5L63 - chains N and a of the 28 polymer chains in the assembly; structure by X-ray diffraction, 2.70 A resolution.

== Chain N ==
Molecule: Proteasome subunit beta type-1
Organism: Saccharomyces cerevisiae (strain ATCC 204508 / S288c)
Notes: EC 3.4.25.1
UniProt: P38624 (PSB1_YEAST); residues 1-196 here correspond to UniProt positions 20-215 (UniProt number = residue number + 19)
Amino-acid sequence (196 residues; each row starts with the number of its first residue):
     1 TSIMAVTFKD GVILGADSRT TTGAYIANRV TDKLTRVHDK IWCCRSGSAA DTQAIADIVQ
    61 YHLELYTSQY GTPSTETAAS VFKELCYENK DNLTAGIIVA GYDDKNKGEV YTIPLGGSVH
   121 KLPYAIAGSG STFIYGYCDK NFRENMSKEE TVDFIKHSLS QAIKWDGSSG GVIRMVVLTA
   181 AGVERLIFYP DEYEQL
Metal / ion sites: Mg2+: Ile163, Asp166, Ser169

== Chain a ==
Molecule: Proteasome subunit beta type-7
Organism: Saccharomyces cerevisiae (strain ATCC 204508 / S288c)
Notes: EC 3.4.25.1
UniProt: P30657 (PSB7_YEAST); residues -12 to 233 here correspond to UniProt positions 21-266 (UniProt number = residue number + 33)
Amino-acid sequence (246 residues; each row starts with the number of its first residue; numbers below 1 keep their minus sign (Thr-12 is residue -12)):
   -12 TQIANAGASP MVNTQQPIVT GTSVISMKYD NGVIIAADNL GSYGSLLRFN GVERLIPVGD
    48 NTVVGISGDI SDMQHIERLL KDLVTENAYD NPLADAEEAL EPSYIFEYLA TVMYQRRSKM
   108 NPLWNAIIVA GVQSNGDQFL RYVNLLGVTY SSPTLATGFG AHMANPLLRK VVDRESDIPK
   168 TTVQVAEEAI VNAMRVLYYR DARSSRNFSL AIIDKNTGLT FKKNLQVENM KWDFAKDIKG
   228 YGTQKI
Not modelled in the structure: -12 to 0

== How chain N and chain a interact ==
Contacting residue pairs (59; chain N residue first):
  Arg19(N) - Ala189(a)
  Ala24(N) - Phe146(a)
  Ala24(N) - Arg187(a)
  Ala24(N) - Asp188(a)
  Ala24(N) - Ala189(a)  hydrogen bond (backbone-backbone)
  Tyr25(N) - Phe146(a)
  Tyr25(N) - Arg187(a)
  Ile26(N) - Tyr186(a)
  Ile26(N) - Arg187(a)  hydrogen bond (backbone-backbone)
  Ile26(N) - Asp188(a)
  Ile26(N) - Ala189(a)
  Ala27(N) - Arg187(a)  hydrogen bond (backbone-side chain)
  Arg29(N) - Tyr186(a)
  Arg29(N) - Arg187(a)
  Arg29(N) - Lys218(a)  hydrogen bond (side chain-backbone)
  Arg29(N) - Trp219(a)
  Arg29(N) - Phe221(a)
  Val30(N) - Phe221(a)  hydrophobic
  Val30(N) - Ala222(a)  hydrophobic
  Val30(N) - Ile225(a)  hydrophobic
  Asp32(N) - Lys226(a)
  Asp32(N) - Gly227(a)  hydrogen bond (side chain-backbone)
  Asp32(N) - Gln231(a)
  Leu34(N) - Gln231(a)
  Thr35(N) - Tyr228(a)
  Thr35(N) - Gln231(a)
  Arg36(N) - Gln231(a)  hydrogen bond (backbone-side chain)
  Arg36(N) - Ile233(a)
  Trp42(N) - Gln231(a)
  Trp42(N) - Ile233(a)
  Arg45(N) - Tyr228(a)
  Gln53(N) - Tyr228(a)  hydrogen bond (backbone-side chain)
  Ala56(N) - Tyr228(a)
  Asp57(N) - Tyr228(a)  hydrogen bond
  Phe133(N) - Leu33(a)  hydrophobic
  Lys164(N) - Leu34(a)
  Trp165(N) - Ser32(a)
  Trp165(N) - Leu33(a)
  Trp165(N) - Leu34(a)  hydrogen bond (backbone-backbone)
  Trp165(N) - Arg35(a)
  Asp166(N) - Ser32(a)
  Gly167(N) - Ser32(a)  hydrogen bond (backbone-backbone)
  Gly167(N) - Leu34(a)
  Gly167(N) - Ala189(a)
  Gly171(N) - Trp219(a)
  Val172(N) - Trp219(a)  hydrophobic
  Arg174(N) - Ala222(a)  hydrogen bond (side chain-backbone)
  Arg174(N) - Ile225(a)
  Arg185(N) - Gln231(a)
  Arg185(N) - Ile233(a)  hydrogen bond (side chain-backbone)
  Ile187(N) - Ala222(a)
  Ile187(N) - Lys223(a)
  Tyr189(N) - Trp219(a)
  Tyr189(N) - Asp220(a)
  Tyr189(N) - Lys223(a)
  Pro190(N) - Trp219(a)
  Asp191(N) - Arg193(a)  salt bridge
  Glu194(N) - Tyr185(a)  hydrogen bond
  Glu194(N) - Arg193(a)  salt bridge
Also at the interface, not in a pair above, chain N (34 interface residues in all): Thr21, Asn28, Ile163, Ser168
Also at the interface, not in a pair above, chain a (26 interface residues in all): Asn37, Met150, Arg190

== Summary ==
The interface between chain N and chain a involves 34 residues on one side and 26 on the other; the contacts
include 13 hydrogen bonds and 2 salt bridges. Polar contacts include Asp191(N)-Arg193(a), Glu194(N)-Arg193(a)
and Ala27(N)-Arg187(a). Ile163(N), Asp166(N) and Ser169(N) coordinate Mg2+.
Chain N is Proteasome subunit beta type-1 and chain a is Proteasome subunit beta type-7, both from
Saccharomyces cerevisiae (strain ATCC 204508 / S288c); the structure, Yeast 20S proteasome with human beta5c
(1-138) and human beta6 (97-111; 118-133) in complex with epoxyketone ..., was determined by X-ray diffraction
together with 5L52, 5L54, 5L55, 5L5A, 5L5B, 5L5D and 30 further entries from the same study.
